Entry 2NQ2 (X-ray diffraction, 2.40 A resolution); this record covers chains A and B of the 4 polymer chains in the assembly.

# Chain A (and B)
Molecule: Hypothetical ABC transporter permease protein HI1471
Organism: Haemophilus influenzae
Notes: chain B of this document is another copy of the same molecule, construct and numbering; everything in this record applies to it too
UniProt: Q57130 (Y1471_HAEIN); residue numbers follow UniProt; this construct covers 1-337
Amino-acid sequence (337 residues; each row starts with the number of its first residue):
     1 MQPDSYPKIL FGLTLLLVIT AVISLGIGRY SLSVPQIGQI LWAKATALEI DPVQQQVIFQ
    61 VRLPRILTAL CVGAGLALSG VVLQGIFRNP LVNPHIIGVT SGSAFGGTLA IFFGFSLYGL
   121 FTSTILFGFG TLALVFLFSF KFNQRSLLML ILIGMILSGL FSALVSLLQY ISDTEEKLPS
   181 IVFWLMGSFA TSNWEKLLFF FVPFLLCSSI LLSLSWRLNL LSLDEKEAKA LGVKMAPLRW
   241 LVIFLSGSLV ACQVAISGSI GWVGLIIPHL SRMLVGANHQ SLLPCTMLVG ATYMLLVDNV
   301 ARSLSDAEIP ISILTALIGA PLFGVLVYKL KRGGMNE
Unresolved in the structure: 1-5, 38-50, 142-145, 331-337 (chain B: 1-4, 35-53, 140-146, 331-337)

# How chain A and chain B interact
Residue-residue contacts (46):
  Leu91(A) with Leu152(B), hydrophobic
  Leu152(A) with Val327(B), hydrophobic
  Met155(A) with Trp262(B); Phe323(B), hydrophobic
  Ile156(A) with Ala320(B); Phe323(B), hydrophobic; Gly324(B)
  Gly159(A) with Trp262(B)
  Leu160(A) with Ala316(B); Ala320(B), hydrophobic; Pro321(B)
  Ala163(A) with Ile313(B); Ala316(B), hydrophobic
  Ser166(A) with Met186(B)
  Leu167(A) with Ile313(B), hydrophobic
  Gln169(A) with Phe183(B); Met186(B)
  Tyr170(A) with Phe183(B), hydrophobic; Ala307(B), hydrogen bond (side chain-backbone); Glu308(B), hydrogen bond (side chain-backbone); Pro310(B)
  Thr174(A) with Thr174(B); Pro179(B)
  Glu175(A) with Glu175(B)
  Leu178(A) with Leu178(B), hydrophobic
  Pro179(A) with Thr174(B); Leu178(B), hydrophobic
  Phe183(A) with Gln169(B); Tyr170(B), hydrophobic
  Trp262(A) with Met155(B); Gly159(B)
  Glu308(A) with Tyr170(B), hydrogen bond (backbone-side chain)
  Ile309(A) with Leu167(B), hydrophobic
  Pro310(A) with Tyr170(B)
  Ile313(A) with Ala163(B); Ser166(B); Leu167(B), hydrophobic
  Ala316(A) with Leu160(B); Ala163(B), hydrophobic
  Leu317(A) with Ala163(B), hydrophobic
  Ala320(A) with Ile156(B); Leu160(B), hydrophobic
  Pro321(A) with Leu160(B)
  Phe323(A) with Ile156(B), hydrophobic
  Gly324(A) with Ile156(B)
  Val327(A) with Met149(B), hydrophobic
Also at the interface, not in a pair above, chain A (32 interface residues in all): Met149, Leu164, Val182, Met186
Also at the interface, not in a pair above, chain B (34 interface residues in all): Leu91, Leu164, Val182, Leu265, Ile309, Leu317

# In short
32 residues of chain A and 34 residues of chain B are in contact, with 3 hydrogen bonds. Among the polar pairs
are Tyr170(A)-Ala307(B) and Tyr170(A)-Glu308(B).
Both chains are Hypothetical ABC transporter permease protein HI1471 (Haemophilus influenzae). Entry 2NQ2 (An
inward-facing conformation of a putative metal-chelate type ABC transporter) was determined by X-ray
diffraction.
